PDB entry 3HTS | X-ray diffraction, 1.75 A resolution | chains A and B

[Chain A]
Molecule: 12-nt DNA strand
Sequence (12 nucleotides; each row starts with the number of its first residue):
     1 GGTTCTAGAACC

[Chain B]
Name: Heat shock transcription factor
From: Kluyveromyces lactis
Notes: fragment: dna binding domain (residues 193-281)
UniProt: P22121 (HSF_KLULA); residue numbers follow UniProt; this construct covers 183-284
Sequence (102 residues; numbered 183 to 284; the number before each row is that of its first residue):
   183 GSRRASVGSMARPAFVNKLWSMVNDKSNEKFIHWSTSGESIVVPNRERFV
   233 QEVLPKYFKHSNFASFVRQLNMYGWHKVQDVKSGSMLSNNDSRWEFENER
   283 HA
Disordered / not traced: 183-191, 262-270, 283-284
Sequence notes: conflict Gly183 (His in P22121), Arg185 (Lys in P22121), Arg186 (Lys in P22121), Ala187 (Lys in P22121), Ser188 (Leu in P22121), Val189 (Ser in P22121), Gly190 (Thr in P22121), Ser191 (Thr in P22121), Met192 (Arg in P22121), Arg282 (Asn in P22121), His283 (Phe in P22121), Ala284 (Lys in P22121)

[How chain A and chain B interact]
Residue-residue contacts (9; chain A residue first):
  DG2(A) - Ala196(B)  phosphate contact
  DT3(A) - Phe240(B)  phosphate contact
  DT3(A) - Ser247(B)  sugar contact
  DT3(A) - Gln251(B)  base contact
  DT4(A) - His242(B)  salt bridge to the phosphate
  DT4(A) - Asn244(B)  phosphate contact
  DT4(A) - Ser247(B)  hydrogen bond to the phosphate
  DT4(A) - Arg250(B)  base contact
  DT4(A) - Met254(B)  base contact
Also at the interface, not in a pair above, chain A (4 interface residues in all): DC5
Also at the interface, not in a pair above, chain B (10 interface residues in all): Lys200, Tyr255

[In short]
4 residues of chain A face 10 of chain B across their interface; the contacts include 1 hydrogen bond and 1
salt bridge. Among the polar pairs are DT4(A)-Ser247(B) and DT4(A)-His242(B).
Here chain A is a 12-nt DNA strand and chain B is Heat shock transcription factor (Kluyveromyces lactis).
Entry 3HTS (Heat shock transcription factor/DNA complex) was determined by X-ray diffraction.
